Entry 1IVB (X-ray diffraction, 2.40 A resolution); this record covers chain A.

Chain A:
Protein: Influenza virus B/lee/40 neuraminidase
From: Influenza B virus
Notes: EC 3.2.1.18
Reference sequence: P03474 (NRAM_INBLE); numbering as in UniProt (aligned over 77-466)
Sequence (390 residues; each row starts with the number of its first residue):
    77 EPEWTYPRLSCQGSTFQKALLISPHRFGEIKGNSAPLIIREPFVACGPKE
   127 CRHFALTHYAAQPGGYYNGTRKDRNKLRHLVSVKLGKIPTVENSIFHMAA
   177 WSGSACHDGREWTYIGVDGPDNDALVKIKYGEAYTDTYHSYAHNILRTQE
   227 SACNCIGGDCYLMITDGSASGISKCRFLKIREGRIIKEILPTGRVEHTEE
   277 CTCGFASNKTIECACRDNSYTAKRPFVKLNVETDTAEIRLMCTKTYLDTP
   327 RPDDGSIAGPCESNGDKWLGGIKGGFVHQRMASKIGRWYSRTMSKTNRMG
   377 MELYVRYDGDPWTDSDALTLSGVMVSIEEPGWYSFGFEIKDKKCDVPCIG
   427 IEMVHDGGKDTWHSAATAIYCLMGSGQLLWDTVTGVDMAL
Disulfides: Cys87-Cys420, Cys122-Cys127, Cys182-Cys229, Cys231-Cys236, Cys277-Cys291, Cys279-Cys289, Cys318-Cys337, Cys424-Cys447
Covalently attached groups: N-acetylglucosamine (NAG) linked to Asn284
Differences from the reference sequence: conflict Arg382 (Lys in P03474)
Ion coordination: Ca2+ site 1 near Glu168 (its only coordinating residue here); Ca2+ site 2: Asp293, Thr297, Asp324, Trp344, Gly346
Ligand contacts: ST1 (4-(acetylamino)-3-hydroxy-5-nitrobenzoic acid): Arg116, Glu117, Asp149, Arg150, Arg154, Ile221, Arg223, Glu226, Glu275, Glu276, Arg292, Arg374, Tyr409
Curated features (UniProtKB/Swiss-Prot):
  - active site: Asp149 (Proton donor/acceptor), Tyr409 (Nucleophile)
  - binding site (substrate): Arg116, Arg150, Glu275, Glu276, Arg292, Arg374
  - binding site (Ca(2+)): Asp293, Thr297, Asp324, Gly346
  - glycosylation (N-linked (GlcNAc...) asparagine): Asn144, Asn284
  - mutagenesis: Glu117 (E117G: Reduced substrate binding), Asp149 (D149E: Almost complete loss of enzymatic activity), Arg150 (R150K: Reduced substrate binding), Arg223 (R223K: Reduced substrate binding), Glu275 (E275D: Almost complete loss of enzymatic activity), Arg374 (R374K: 80% loss of catalytic efficiency; R374N: 94% loss of catalytic efficiency), Tyr409 (Y409F: Complete loss of enzymatic activity)

Summary:
Bound to chain A: compound ST1. Covalently linked N-acetylglucosamine: at Asn284. Asp293, Thr297, Asp324,
Trp344 and Gly346 form the Ca2+ site 2. UniProt lists active-site residues Asp149 and Tyr409, 6
substrate-binding residues, 4 Ca2+-binding residues and 7 mutagenesis sites.
Chain A is Influenza virus B/lee/40 neuraminidase (Influenza B virus); the structure, Structures of aromatic
inhibitors of influenza virus neuraminidase, was determined by X-ray diffraction together with 1IVC, 1IVD,
1IVE, 1IVF and 1IVG from the same study.
